PDB entry 8E8M | electron microscopy, 3.13 A resolution | chains A and B of the 8 polymer chains in the assembly

== Chain A (and B) ==
Name: DNA-directed RNA polymerase subunit alpha
From: Mycobacterium tuberculosis
Notes: EC 2.7.7.6; chain B of this document is another copy of the same molecule, construct and numbering; everything in this record applies to it too
UniProt: A5U8D3 (RPOA_MYCTA); numbering as in UniProt (aligned over 1-347)
Sequence (347 residues; each row starts with the number of its first residue):
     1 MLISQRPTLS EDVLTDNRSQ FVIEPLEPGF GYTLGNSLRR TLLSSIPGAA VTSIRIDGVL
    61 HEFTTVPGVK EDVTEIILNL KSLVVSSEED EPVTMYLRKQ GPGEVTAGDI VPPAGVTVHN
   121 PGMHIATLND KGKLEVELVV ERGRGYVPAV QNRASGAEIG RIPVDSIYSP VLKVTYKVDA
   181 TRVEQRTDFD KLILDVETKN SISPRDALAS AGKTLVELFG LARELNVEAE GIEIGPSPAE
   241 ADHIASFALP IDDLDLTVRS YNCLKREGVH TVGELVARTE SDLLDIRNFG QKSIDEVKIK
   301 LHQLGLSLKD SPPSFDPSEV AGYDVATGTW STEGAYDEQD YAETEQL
Unresolved in the structure: 227-347 (chain B: 238-347)

== How chain A and chain B interact ==
Pairs across the interface - 71 pairs, chain A then chain B:
  Met-1(A) / Glu-141(B)  hydrogen bond (backbone-side chain)
  Met-1(A) / Arg-142(B)  hydrogen bond (backbone-backbone)
  Met-1(A) / Arg-144(B)
  Met-1(A) / Val-147(B)  hydrophobic
  Leu-2(A) / Pro-47(B)  hydrophobic
  Leu-2(A) / Arg-142(B)
  Leu-2(A) / Gly-143(B)
  Leu-2(A) / Arg-144(B)
  Ile-3(A) / Arg-144(B)
  Arg-6(A) / Glu-217(B)  salt bridge
  Pro-7(A) / Leu-218(B)  hydrophobic
  Pro-7(A) / Leu-221(B)
  Glu-27(A) / Ser-44(B)
  Glu-27(A) / Arg-144(B)  salt bridge
  Phe-30(A) / Ser-37(B)
  Phe-30(A) / Arg-40(B)
  Phe-30(A) / Thr-41(B)
  Phe-30(A) / Leu-215(B)  hydrophobic
  Phe-30(A) / Leu-218(B)  hydrophobic
  Thr-33(A) / Asn-36(B)
  Thr-33(A) / Ser-37(B)
  Thr-33(A) / Arg-40(B)
  Leu-34(A) / Phe-219(B)  hydrophobic
  Ser-37(A) / Thr-33(B)
  Ser-37(A) / Ser-37(B)
  Ser-37(A) / Phe-219(B)
  Arg-40(A) / Gly-29(B)  hydrogen bond (side chain-backbone)
  Arg-40(A) / Tyr-32(B)
  Arg-40(A) / Thr-33(B)  hydrogen bond
  Thr-41(A) / Thr-33(B)
  Ser-45(A) / Phe-30(B)
  Ser-45(A) / Ile-232(B)
  Pro-47(A) / Glu-230(B)
  Arg-142(A) / Glu-230(B)  salt bridge
  Arg-144(A) / Met-1(B)  hydrogen bond
  Arg-144(A) / Leu-2(B)
  Arg-144(A) / Glu-27(B)  salt bridge
  Arg-144(A) / Ile-232(B)
  Gln-185(A) / Val-150(B)
  Arg-186(A) / Val-147(B)
  Arg-186(A) / Ala-149(B)  hydrogen bond (side chain-backbone)
  Arg-186(A) / Val-150(B)
  Arg-205(A) / Leu-225(B)
  Asp-206(A) / Asn-226(B)  hydrogen bond
  Leu-208(A) / Ala-222(B)
  Leu-208(A) / Leu-225(B)  hydrophobic
  Ala-209(A) / Ala-222(B)
  Ala-209(A) / Asn-226(B)
  Ala-209(A) / Ala-229(B)  hydrophobic
  Ser-210(A) / Glu-230(B)  hydrogen bond (side chain-backbone)
  Gly-212(A) / Ala-222(B)
  Lys-213(A) / Arg-223(B)
  Lys-213(A) / Val-227(B)  hydrogen bond (side chain-backbone)
  Lys-213(A) / Ala-229(B)  hydrogen bond (side chain-backbone)
  Thr-214(A) / Ile-232(B)
  Leu-215(A) / Phe-219(B)  hydrophobic
  Val-216(A) / Val-216(B)
  Val-216(A) / Phe-219(B)
  Val-216(A) / Gly-220(B)
  Leu-218(A) / Phe-30(B)  hydrophobic
  Phe-219(A) / Leu-34(B)  hydrophobic
  Phe-219(A) / Leu-215(B)  hydrophobic
  Phe-219(A) / Val-216(B)
  Phe-219(A) / Phe-219(B)  hydrophobic
  Gly-220(A) / Val-216(B)
  Leu-221(A) / Arg-6(B)
  Leu-221(A) / Pro-7(B)  hydrophobic
  Arg-223(A) / Lys-213(B)
  Leu-225(A) / Leu-9(B)  hydrophobic
  Leu-225(A) / Arg-205(B)
  Leu-225(A) / Leu-208(B)  hydrophobic
Also at the interface, not in a pair above, chain A (45 interface residues in all): Thr-8, Leu-9, Phe-21, Leu-26, Gly-29, Leu-38, Gly-143, Glu-184, Glu-217, Ala-222, Asn-226
Also at the interface, not in a pair above, chain B (53 interface residues in all): Thr-8, Phe-21, Ile-23, Leu-26, Pro-148, Tyr-168, Ala-209, Gly-212, Gly-231, Glu-233, Ile-234

== In short ==
45 residues of chain A and 53 residues of chain B are in contact; the contacts include 10 hydrogen bonds and 4
salt bridges. Polar contacts include Arg-6(A)/Glu-217(B), Glu-27(A)/Arg-144(B) and Arg-142(A)/Glu-230(B).
Both chains are DNA-directed RNA polymerase subunit alpha (Mycobacterium tuberculosis). Entry 8E8M
(Mycobacterium tuberculosis RNAP paused elongation complex) was determined by electron microscopy (same
publication as 8E74, 8E79, 8E82 and 8E95).
